Entry 7MUW (electron microscopy, 4.60 A resolution (low resolution: residue-level contacts below are approximate; hydrogen-bond / salt-bridge calls are withheld)); this record covers chains KN and LH of the 205 polymer chains in the assembly.

== Chain KN ==
Molecule: Neurogenic locus notch
From: Legionella pneumophila
UniProt: A0A2S6FAR3 (A0A2S6FAR3_LEGPN); residue numbers follow UniProt; this construct covers 1-124
Sequence (124 residues; numbered 1 to 124; the number before each row is that of its first residue):
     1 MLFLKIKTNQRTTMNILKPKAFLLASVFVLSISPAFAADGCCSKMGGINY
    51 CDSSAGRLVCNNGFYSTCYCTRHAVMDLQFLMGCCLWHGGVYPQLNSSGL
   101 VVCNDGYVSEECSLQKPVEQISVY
Disordered / not traced: 1-38, 117-124
Disulfides: Cys-41/Cys-68, Cys-42/Cys-60, Cys-51/Cys-70, Cys-84/Cys-112, Cys-85/Cys-103

== Chain LH ==
Molecule: Type IV secretion protein IcmK
From: Legionella pneumophila
UniProt: A0A2S6FBG9 (A0A2S6FBG9_LEGPN); numbering as in UniProt (aligned over 1-361)
Sequence (361 residues; numbered 1 to 361; the number before each row is that of its first residue):
     1 MMKKYDQLCKYCLVIGLTFSMSCSIYAADQSDDAQQALQQLRMLQQKLSQ
    51 NPSPDAQSGAGDGGDNAASDSTQQPNQSGQANAPAANQTATAGGDGQIIS
   101 QDDAEVIDKKAFKDMTRNLYPLNPEQVVKLKQIYETSEYAKAATPGTPPK
   151 PTATSQFVNLSPGSTPPVIRLSQGFVSSLVFLDSTGAPWPIAAYDLGDPS
   201 SFNIQWDKTSNTLMIQATKLYNYGNLAVRLRGLNTPVMLTLIPGQKAVDY
   251 RVDLRVQGYGPNAKSMPTEEGIPPSANDLLLHVLEGVPPPGSRRLVVSGG
   301 DARAWLSNEKMYVRTNLTILSPGWLASMTSADGTHAYEMQKSPVLLVSWH
   351 GKVMQLKVEGL
Disordered / not traced: 1-103

== Interface between chain KN and chain LH ==
Pairs across the interface - 28 pairs, chain KN then chain LH:
  Arg-72(KN) with Val-296(LH); Val-297(LH); Ser-298(LH); Gly-299(LH); Gly-300(LH); Glu-359(LH)
  His-73(KN) with Val-297(LH); Gly-300(LH); Asp-301(LH); Ala-302(LH); Arg-303(LH)
  Ala-74(KN) with Gly-299(LH); Gly-300(LH); Asp-301(LH)
  Met-76(KN) with Gly-299(LH); Met-354(LH)
  Asp-77(KN) with Met-354(LH)
  Leu-78(KN) with Met-354(LH); Gln-355(LH)
  Gln-79(KN) with Val-353(LH); Gln-355(LH)
  Phe-80(KN) with Gln-355(LH)
  Leu-81(KN) with Gln-355(LH)
  Trp-87(KN) with Val-344(LH)
  His-88(KN) with Lys-341(LH); Ser-342(LH); Pro-343(LH)
  Gly-89(KN) with Lys-341(LH)
Other interface residues (no listed pair), chain KN (15 interface residues in all): Val-75, Leu-86, Gly-90
Other interface residues (no listed pair), chain LH (19 interface residues in all): Ser-321, Leu-356, Lys-357

== Summary ==
Chain KN and chain LH form an interface of 15 and 19 residues respectively.
Chain KN is Neurogenic locus notch and chain LH is Type IV secretion protein IcmK, both from Legionella
pneumophila; the structure, Reconstruction of the Legionella pneumophila Dot/Icm T4SS 3DVA Map 4, was
determined by electron microscopy, deposited together with 7MUC, 7MUD, 7MUE, 7MUQ, 7MUS, 7MUV and 7MUY.
